Entry 6AMU (X-ray diffraction, 2.15 A resolution); this record covers chains A and E of the 5 polymer chains in the assembly.

[Chain A]
Protein: HLA class I histocompatibility antigen, A-2 alpha chain
From: Homo sapiens
UniProt: P01892 (1A02_HUMAN); residues 2-274 here correspond to UniProt positions 26-298 (UniProt number = residue number + 24)
Sequence (273 residues; numbered 2 to 274; the number before each row is that of its first residue):
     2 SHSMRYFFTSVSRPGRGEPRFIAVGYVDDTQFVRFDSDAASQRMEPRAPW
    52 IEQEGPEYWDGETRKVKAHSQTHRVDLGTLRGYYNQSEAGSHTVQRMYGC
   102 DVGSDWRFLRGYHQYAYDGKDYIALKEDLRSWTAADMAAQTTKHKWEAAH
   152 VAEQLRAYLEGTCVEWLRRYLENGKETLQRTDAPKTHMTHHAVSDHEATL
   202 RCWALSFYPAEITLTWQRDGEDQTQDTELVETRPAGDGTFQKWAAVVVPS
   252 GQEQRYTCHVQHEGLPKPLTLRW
Not modelled in the structure: 221-224
Cystine bridges: C101-C164, C203-C259

[Chain E]
Protein: DMF5 TCR beta chain
From: Homo sapiens
Sequence (241 residues; numbered 4 to 244; the number before each row is that of its first residue):
     4 IAGITQAPTSQILAAGRRMTLRCTQDMRHNAMYWYRQDLGLGLRLIHYSN
    54 TAGTTGKGEVPDGYSVSRANTDDFPLTLASAVPSQTSVYFCASSLSFGTE
   104 AFFGQGTRLTVVEDLNKVFPPEVAVFEPSEAEISHTQKATLVCLATGFYP
   154 DHVELSWWVNGKEVHSGVCTDPQPLKEQPALNDSRYALSSRLRVSATFWQ
   204 DPRNHFRCQVQFYGLSENDEWTQDRAKPVTQIVSAEAWGRA
Cystine bridges: C26-C94, C146-C211

[Chain A / chain E interface]
Pairs across the interface (11; chain A residue first):
  R65(A) with Y51(E); N53(E)
  A69(A) with N53(E); F100(E), hydrophobic
  H70(A) with F100(E)
  Q72(A) with T54(E); A55(E); T57(E)
  T73(A) with T54(E)
  A150(A) with L98(E), hydrophobic
  Q155(A) with T102(E)
Interface residues without a listed pair, chain A (8 interface residues in all): K66
Interface residues without a listed pair, chain E (10 interface residues in all): N33, G101

[Summary]
8 residues of chain A and 10 residues of chain E are in contact.
Here chain A is HLA class I histocompatibility antigen, A-2 alpha chain and chain E is DMF5 TCR beta chain,
both from Homo sapiens. Entry 6AMU (Crystal structure of DMF5 TCR bound to HLA-A2 presenting synthetic peptide
MMWDRGLGMM) was determined by X-ray diffraction.
